Entry 3UKT (X-ray diffraction, 2.30 A resolution); this record covers chains B and A.

# Chain B (and A)
Molecule: Novel protein similar to vertebrate potassium voltage-gated channel, subfamily H (Eag-related) family
From: Danio rerio
Notes: chain A of this document is another copy of the same molecule, construct and numbering; everything in this record applies to it too
Reference sequence: A8WHX9 (A8WHX9_DANRE); residue numbers follow UniProt; this construct covers 543-750
Sequence (212 residues; numbered 539 to 750; the number before each row is that of its first residue):
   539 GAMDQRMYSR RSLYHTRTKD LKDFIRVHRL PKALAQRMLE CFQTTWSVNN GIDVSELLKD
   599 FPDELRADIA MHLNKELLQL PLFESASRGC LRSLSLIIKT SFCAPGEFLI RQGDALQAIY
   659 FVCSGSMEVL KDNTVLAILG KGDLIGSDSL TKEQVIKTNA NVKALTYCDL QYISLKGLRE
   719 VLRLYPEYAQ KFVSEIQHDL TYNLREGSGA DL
Not modelled in the structure: 539-547, 746-750 (chain A: 539-548, 745-750)
Differences from the reference sequence: expression tag (539-542)

# Chain B / chain A interface
Contacting residue pairs (38):
  D561(B) - R549(A)  salt bridge
  R564(B) - R549(A)
  H566(B) - L611(A)
  H566(B) - K613(A)  hydrogen bond
  L568(B) - H610(A)
  P569(B) - H610(A)
  L572(B) - L603(A)  hydrophobic
  L572(B) - D606(A)
  L572(B) - I607(A)  hydrophobic
  R575(B) - L603(A)
  R575(B) - D606(A)  salt bridge
  M576(B) - F599(A)
  M576(B) - L603(A)  hydrophobic
  M576(B) - I607(A)  hydrophobic
  C579(B) - F599(A)  hydrophobic
  C579(B) - P600(A)
  C579(B) - L603(A)  hydrophobic
  N588(B) - D598(A)  hydrogen bond
  V592(B) - V592(A)  hydrophobic
  S593(B) - R555(A)
  L595(B) - D558(A)
  L595(B) - L559(A)  hydrophobic
  L596(B) - L559(A)  hydrophobic
  D598(B) - N588(A)  hydrogen bond
  F599(B) - M576(A)
  F599(B) - C579(A)  hydrophobic
  P600(B) - C579(A)
  L603(B) - L572(A)  hydrophobic
  L603(B) - R575(A)
  L603(B) - C579(A)  hydrophobic
  D606(B) - L572(A)
  D606(B) - R575(A)  salt bridge
  I607(B) - M576(A)  hydrophobic
  H610(B) - L568(A)
  H610(B) - P569(A)
  H610(B) - L572(A)
  L611(B) - H566(A)
  K613(B) - H566(A)  hydrogen bond
Interface residues without a listed pair, chain B (29 interface residues in all): R548, L559, F562, V565, F580, E602
Interface residues without a listed pair, chain A (28 interface residues in all): D561, F562, F580, T583, L596, E602

# In short
29 residues of chain B face 28 of chain A across their interface, with 4 hydrogen bonds and 3 salt bridges.
Polar contacts include D561(B)-R549(A), R575(B)-D606(A) and H566(B)-K613(A).
Chain B and chain A are both Novel protein similar to vertebrate potassium voltage-gated channel, subfamily H
(Eag-related) family (Danio rerio); the structure, Structure of the C-linker/CNBHD of zELK channels in P1 21 1
space group, was determined by X-ray diffraction, deposited together with 3UKN and 3UKV.
